7VO0 - chains B and M of the 8 polymer chains in the assembly; structure by electron microscopy, 3.40 A resolution.

== Chain B ==
Molecule: Dna_t
Sequence (84 nucleotides; each row starts with the number of its first residue):
     1 GGCGACCCGG CGCCGCCTAC GGTCAGTACT ACGGGTAGGG GGTATCGGGC AACGCGGCAC
    61 TGAACACCGT TGTCATGTGC CTTG
Not modelled in the structure: 1-41

== Chain M ==
Name: Putative metal uptake regulation protein
Source organism: Streptomyces coelicolor (strain ATCC BAA-471 / A3(2) / M145)
Reference sequence: Q9L2H5 (Q9L2H5_STRCO); numbering as in UniProt (aligned over 1-139)
Sequence (159 residues; numbered -19 to 139; the number before each row is that of its first residue; numbers below 1 keep their minus sign (Met-19 is residue -19)):
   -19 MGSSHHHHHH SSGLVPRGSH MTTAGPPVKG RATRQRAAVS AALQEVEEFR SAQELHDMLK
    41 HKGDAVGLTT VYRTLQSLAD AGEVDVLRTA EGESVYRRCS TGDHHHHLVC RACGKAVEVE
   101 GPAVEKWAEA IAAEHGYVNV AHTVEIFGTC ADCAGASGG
Not modelled in the structure: -19 to 5, 137-139
Differences from the reference sequence: initiating methionine (-19); expression tag (-18 to 0)
Metal / ion sites: Zn2+ site 1: Asp65, Cys79, His85, His87; Zn2+ site 2: His84, His86, Glu105, His122; Zn2+ site 3: Cys90, Cys93, Cys130, Cys133
What the authors report for this chain:
  - mutagenesis - R11A, D37A/H41A, R53A: decreased binding to Dna_nt
  - binding site for Dna_nt: Arg11, Gln33, Leu48, Thr49, Thr50, Tyr52, Arg53
  - binding site for Dna_t (chain B): Arg53

== Chain B / chain M interface ==
Contacting residue pairs (16; chain B residue first):
  DA59(B) with Arg11(M), hydrogen bond to the base
  DC60(B) with Gly10(M), phosphate contact; Arg11(M), hydrogen bond to the phosphate; Arg16(M), salt bridge to the phosphate
  DT61(B) with Thr13(M), phosphate contact; Gln15(M), sugar contact; Arg16(M), phosphate contact; Thr50(M), sugar contact; Arg53(M), base contact
  DG62(B) with Gln15(M), phosphate contact; Gly47(M), hydrogen bond to the phosphate; Thr49(M), hydrogen bond to the base; Thr50(M), hydrogen bond to the phosphate; Arg53(M), hydrogen bond to the base
  DA63(B) with Thr49(M), base contact
  DA64(B) with Thr49(M), base contact
Also at the interface, not in a pair above, chain M (11 interface residues in all): Ala45, Val46

== In short ==
6 residues of chain B face 11 of chain M across their interface, with 6 hydrogen bonds and 1 salt bridge.
Polar pairs include DA59(B)-Arg11(M), DG62(B)-Thr49(M) and DG62(B)-Arg53(M). From the paper: a binding site
for Dna_nt at Arg11(M), Gln33(M) and Leu48(M) among others; R11A, D37A/H41A and R53A of chain M reduce binding
to Dna_nt.
Here chain B is Dna_t and chain M is Putative metal uptake regulation protein (Streptomyces coelicolor (strain
ATCC BAA-471 / A3(2) / M145)). Entry 7VO0 (Streptomyces coelicolor zinc uptake regulator complexed with zinc
and DNA (trimer of dimers)) was determined by electron microscopy (same publication as 7VO9, 7VPD, 7VPZ, 7X74,
7X75 and 7X76).
